6GL7 - chains D and E of the 6 polymer chains in the assembly; structure by electron microscopy, 6.30 A resolution (low resolution: residue-level contacts below are approximate; hydrogen-bond / salt-bridge calls are withheld).

== Chain D ==
Protein: GDNF family receptor alpha-2
Source organism: Homo sapiens
UniProt: O00451 (GFRA2_HUMAN); residue numbers follow UniProt; this construct covers 22-441
Chain sequence (426 residues; row label = number of the first residue in the row):
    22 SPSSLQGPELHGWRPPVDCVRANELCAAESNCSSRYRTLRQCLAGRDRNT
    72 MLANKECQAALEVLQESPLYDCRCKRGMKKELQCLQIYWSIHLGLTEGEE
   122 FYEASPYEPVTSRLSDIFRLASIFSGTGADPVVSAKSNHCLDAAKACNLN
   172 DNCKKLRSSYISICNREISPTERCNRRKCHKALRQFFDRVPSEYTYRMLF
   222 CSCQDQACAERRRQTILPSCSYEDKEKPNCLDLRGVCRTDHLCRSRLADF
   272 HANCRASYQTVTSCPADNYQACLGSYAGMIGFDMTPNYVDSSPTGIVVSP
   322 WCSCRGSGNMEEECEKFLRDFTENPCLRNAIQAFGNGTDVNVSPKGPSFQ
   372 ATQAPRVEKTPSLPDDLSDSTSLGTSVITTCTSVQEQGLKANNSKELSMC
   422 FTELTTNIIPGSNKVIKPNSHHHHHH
Not modelled in the structure: 22-38, 64-72, 116-120, 148-157, 360-447
Sequence notes: expression tag (442-447)
Cystine bridges: Cys40-Cys93, Cys47-Cys53, Cys63-Cys78, Cys95-Cys105, Cys161-Cys222, Cys168-Cys174, Cys185-Cys200, Cys195-Cys241, Cys224-Cys229, Cys251-Cys323, Cys258-Cys264, Cys275-Cys293, Cys285-Cys347, Cys325-Cys335
Curated features (UniProtKB/Swiss-Prot):
  - glycosylation (N-linked (GlcNAc...) asparagine): Asn52, Asn357, Asn413
What the authors report for this chain:
  - mutagenesis - N330A: unchanged binding to Neurturin

== Chain E ==
Protein: Proto-oncogene tyrosine-protein kinase receptor Ret
Source organism: Homo sapiens
Notes: EC 2.7.10.1
UniProt: P07949 (RET_HUMAN); numbering as in UniProt (aligned over 29-635)
Chain sequence (613 residues; row label = number of the first residue in the row):
    29 LYFSRDAYWEKLYVDQAAGTPLLYVHALRDAPEEVPSFRLGQHLYGTYRT
    79 RLHENNWICIQEDTGLLYLNRSLDHSSWEKLSVRNRGFPLLTVYLKVFLS
   129 PTSLREGECQWPGCARVYFSFFNTSFPACSSLKPRELCFPETRPSFRIRE
   179 NRPPGTFHQFRLLPVQFLCPNISVAYRLLEGEGLPFRCAPDSLEVSTRWA
   229 LDREQREKYELVAVCTVHAGAREEVVMVPFPVTVYDEDDSAPTFPAGVDT
   279 ASAVVEFKRKEDTVVATLRVFDADVVPASGELVRRYTSTLLPGDTWAQQT
   329 FRVEHWPNETSVQANGSFVRATVHDYRLVLNRNLSISENRTMQLAVLVND
   379 SDFQGPGAGVLLLHFNVSVLPVSLHLPSTYSLSVSRRARRFAQIGKVCVE
   429 NCQAFSGINVQYKLHSSGANCSTLGVVTSAEDTSGILFVNDTKALRRPKC
   479 AELHYMVVATDQQTSRQAQAQLLVTVEGSYVAEEAGCPLSCAVSKRRLEC
   529 EECGGLGSPTGRCEWRQGDGKGITRNFSTCSPSTKTCPDGHCDVVETQDI
   579 NICPQDCLRGSIVGGHEPGEPRGIKAGYGTCNCFPEEEKCFCEPEDIQDP
   629 LCDELCRENLYFQ
Not modelled in the structure: 131-133, 247-249, 378-398, 506-641
Sequence notes: expression tag (636-641)
Cystine bridges: Cys137-Cys142, Cys157-Cys197, Cys166-Cys243, Cys449-Cys478
Curated features (UniProtKB/Swiss-Prot):
  - binding site (Ca(2+)): Glu178, Asn179, Asp230, Glu232, Asp264, Glu265, Asp266, Asp267, Ser268, Asp300, Asp302, Asp378, Thr564, Cys565, Asp567, His569, Glu574, Asp584
  - site: Arg587, Gly588 (Breakpoint for translocation to form the TRIM27/RET oncogene)
  - glycosylation (N-linked (GlcNAc...) asparagine): Asn98, Asn151, Asn199, Asn336, Asn343, Asn361, Asn367, Asn377, Asn394, Asn448, Asn468, Asn554
  - natural variant: Ser32 (S32L: In HSCR1), Leu40 (L40P: In HSCR1), Pro64 (P64L: In HSCR1), Arg77 (R77C: In HSCR1), Gly93 (G93S: In HSCR1; uncertain significance), Arg114 (R114C: In HSCR1; uncertain significance; R114H), Cys142 (C142S: In HSCR1), Val145 (V145G: In HSCR1), Pro155 (P155L: In HSCR1), Cys157 (C157Y: In HSCR1; uncertain significance), Arg163 (R163Q: In a colorectal adenocarcinoma sample), Phe174 (F174S: In HSCR1), 41 further natural variant entries in UniProt
  - mutagenesis: Tyr36 (Y36S: Defects in maturation and processing), Tyr41 (Y41A: Defects in maturation and processing), Trp85 (W85A: Defects in maturation and processing)
What the authors report for this chain:
  - post-translational modification sites: Asn98, Asn199, Asn367, Asn377, Asn394, Asn448

== How chain D and chain E interact ==
Residue-residue contacts - 25 pairs, chain D then chain E:
  Gln79(D) - Arg79(E)
  Glu83(D) - Arg79(E)
  Tyr91(D) - Arg114(E)
  Asp92(D) - Arg114(E)
  Arg94(D) - Arg114(E)
  Arg94(D) - Phe116(E)
  Glu121(D) - Arg77(E)
  Tyr123(D) - Tyr76(E)
  Glu124(D) - Tyr76(E)
  Ala125(D) - Tyr76(E)
  His272(D) - Tyr76(E)
  Gln280(D) - Leu119(E)
  Gly327(D) - Ala306(E)
  Gly327(D) - Ser307(E)
  Ser328(D) - Ala306(E)
  Gly329(D) - Pro305(E)
  Gly329(D) - Ala306(E)
  Asn330(D) - Tyr263(E)
  Asn330(D) - Asp264(E)
  Asn330(D) - Ala306(E)
  Asn330(D) - Glu309(E)
  Glu333(D) - Ser173(E)
  Glu333(D) - Arg175(E)
  Glu333(D) - Thr261(E)
  Glu334(D) - Arg175(E)
Other interface residues (no listed pair), chain D (21 interface residues in all): Ser126, Asp253, Ala273, Glu332
Other interface residues (no listed pair), chain E (18 interface residues in all): Phe150, Glu169, Gly308
From the paper, about this interface:
  - pairs named by the authors: Asn330(D)-Tyr263(E), Asn330(D)-Asp264(E) (backbone contact)
  - interface residues, chain D: Tyr91(D), Glu121(D), Gly327(D)
  - hot spots on chain D (mutagenesis) - N330A: decreased binding to Proto-oncogene tyrosine-protein kinase receptor Ret (chain E)

== Summary ==
The interface between chain D and chain E involves 21 residues on one side and 18 on the other. The paper
describes a contact between Asn330(D) and Tyr263(E); a backbone contact between Asn330(D) and Asp264(E). The
paper reports that N330A of chain D reduces binding to Proto-oncogene tyrosine-protein kinase receptor Ret
(chain E); interface residues Tyr91(D), Glu121(D) and Gly327(D).
Chain D is GDNF family receptor alpha-2 and chain E is Proto-oncogene tyrosine-protein kinase receptor Ret,
both from Homo sapiens; the structure, Neurturin-GFRa2-RET extracellular complex, was determined by electron
microscopy.
